PDB entry 8OM7 | electron microscopy, 3.74 A resolution | chains C and D of the 6 polymer chains in the assembly

Chain C (and D):
Protein: Lon protease homolog, mitochondrial
Source organism: Homo sapiens
Notes: EC 3.4.21.53; chain D of this document is another copy of the same molecule, construct and numbering; everything in this record applies to it too
Reference sequence: P36776 (LONM_HUMAN); residue numbers follow UniProt; this construct covers 115-959
Sequence (869 residues; row label = number of the first residue in the row):
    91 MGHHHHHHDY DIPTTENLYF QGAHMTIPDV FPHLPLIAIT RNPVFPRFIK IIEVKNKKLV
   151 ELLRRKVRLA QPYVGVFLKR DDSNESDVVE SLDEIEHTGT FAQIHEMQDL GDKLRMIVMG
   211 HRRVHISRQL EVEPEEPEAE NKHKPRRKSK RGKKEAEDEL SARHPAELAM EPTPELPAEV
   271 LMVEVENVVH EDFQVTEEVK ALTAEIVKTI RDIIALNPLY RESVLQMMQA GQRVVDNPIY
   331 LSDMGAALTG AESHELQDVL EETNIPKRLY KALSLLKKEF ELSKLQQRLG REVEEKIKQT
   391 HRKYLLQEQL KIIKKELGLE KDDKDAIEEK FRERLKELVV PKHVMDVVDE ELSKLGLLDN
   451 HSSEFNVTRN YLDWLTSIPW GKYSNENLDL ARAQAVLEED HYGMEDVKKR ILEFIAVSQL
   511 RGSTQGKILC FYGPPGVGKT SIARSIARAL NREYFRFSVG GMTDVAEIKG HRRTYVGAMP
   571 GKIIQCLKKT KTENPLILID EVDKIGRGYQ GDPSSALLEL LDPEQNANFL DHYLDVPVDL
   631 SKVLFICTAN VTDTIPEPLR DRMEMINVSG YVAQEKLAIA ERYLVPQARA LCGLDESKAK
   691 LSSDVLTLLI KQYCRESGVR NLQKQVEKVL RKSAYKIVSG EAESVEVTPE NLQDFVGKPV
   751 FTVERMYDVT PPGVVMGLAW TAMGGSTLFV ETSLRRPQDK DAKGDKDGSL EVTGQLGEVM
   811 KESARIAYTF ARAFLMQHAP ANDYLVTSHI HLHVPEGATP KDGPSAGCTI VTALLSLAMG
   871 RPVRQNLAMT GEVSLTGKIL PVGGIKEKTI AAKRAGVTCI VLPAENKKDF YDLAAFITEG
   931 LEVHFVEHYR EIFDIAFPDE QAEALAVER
Disordered / not traced: 91-122, 222-271, 949-959
Construct notes: initiating methionine (91); expression tag (92-114); engineered mutation E186 (Tyr in P36776)
Swiss-Prot annotation at these positions:
  - active site: S855, K898
  - binding site (ATP): G523 to T530
  - natural variant: E476 (E476A: In CODASS), S631 (S631Y: In CODASS), A670 (A670V: In CODASS), R672 (R672C: In CODASS), P676 (P676S: In CODASS), R679 (R679H: In CODASS), R721 (R721G: In CODASS), A724 (A724V: In CODASS), P749 (P749S: In CODASS), G767 (G767E: In CODASS), I927 (deletion: In CODASS)
  - mutagenesis: K529 (K529R: Abolishes ATPase activity, and presumably ATP-driven protein unfolding, but does not block access to the proteolytic active site or prevent a substrate from binding to it), W770 (W770A: Has low basal, but normal stimulated ATPase activity, and retains peptidase activity; W770P: Has normal basal, but low stimulated ATPase activity, and abolishes peptidase activity), S855 (S855A: Lacks both ATPase and protease activity, but retains DNA binding activity), T880 (T880V: Enhances the basal, but not the stimulated ATPase activity), G893 (G893A: Has low basal, but normal stimulated ATPase activity, and retains peptidase activity; G893P: Has normal basal, but low stimulated ATPase activity, and abolishes peptidase activity), G894 (G894A/S: Enhances the basal, but not the stimulated ATPase activity, and retains peptidase activity; G894P: Enhances the basal, but not the stimulated ATPase activity, and abolishes peptidase activity)
Ligand contacts: ADP (adenosine-5'-diphosphate): D490, H491, Y492, M494, P524, P525, G526, V527, G528, K529, T530, S531, Y661, I669, Y673, L674, Q677, R710, Q713
From the paper describing this entry:
  - mutagenesis - Y186E: decreased catalytic activity on beta-casein
  - mutagenesis - Y186E: abolished catalytic activity on TFAM
  - mutagenesis - Y186E: decreased catalytic activity on ATPase
  - mutagenesis - Y186E (at least 2 degC): decreased stability
  - post-translational modification sites: S173, S181, Y394 (citing earlier work)
  - mutagenesis - Y186E: decreased catalytic activity on glutaryl-Ala-Ala-Phe-MNA
  - catalytic residues: S855, K898 (citing earlier work)

Interface between chain C and chain D:
Residue-residue contacts - 16 pairs, chain C then chain D:
  E287(C) - E342(D)
  E288(C) - L372(D)
  K290(C) - E342(D)  salt bridge
  K298(C) - L309(D)
  G321(C) - R131(D)
  Q322(C) - T130(D)
  Q322(C) - R131(D)
  Q322(C) - N132(D)
  R323(C) - R131(D)
  Y360(C) - L379(D)
  S364(C) - I387(D)
  K368(C) - Y394(D)  hydrogen bond
  K368(C) - E398(D)
  E371(C) - L395(D)
  L372(C) - I402(D)  hydrophobic
  L375(C) - Q399(D)
Other interface residues (no listed pair), chain C (15 interface residues in all): A291, K367
Other interface residues (no listed pair), chain D (16 interface residues in all): N307, Q376, E384

In short:
The interface between chain C and chain D involves 15 residues on one side and 16 on the other, with 1
hydrogen bond and 1 salt bridge. Among the polar pairs are K290(C)-E342(D) and K368(C)-Y394(D). Bound to chain
C: ADP. The paper reports catalytic residues S855(C) and K898(C); Y186E of chain C reduces catalytic activity
on beta-casein.
Both chains are Lon protease homolog, mitochondrial (Homo sapiens). Entry 8OM7 (Human Mitochondrial Lon Y186E
Mutant ADP Bound) was determined by electron microscopy together with 8OVF, 8OVG, 8OKA and 8OJL from the same
study.
